PDB entry 8WPF | electron microscopy, 3.00 A resolution | chains D and G of the 9 polymer chains in the assembly

[Chain D (and G)]
Molecule: H5R late gene transcription factor
Organism: Monkeypox virus
Notes: chain G of this document is another copy of the same molecule, construct and numbering; everything in this record applies to it too
Amino-acid sequence (210 residues; numbered 1 to 210; the number before each row is that of its first residue):
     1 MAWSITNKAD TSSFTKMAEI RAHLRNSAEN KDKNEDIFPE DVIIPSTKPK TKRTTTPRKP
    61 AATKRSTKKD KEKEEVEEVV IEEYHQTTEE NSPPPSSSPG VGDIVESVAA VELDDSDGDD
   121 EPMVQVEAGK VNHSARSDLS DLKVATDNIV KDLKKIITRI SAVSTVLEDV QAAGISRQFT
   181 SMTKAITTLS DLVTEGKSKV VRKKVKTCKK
Not modelled in the structure: 1-135, 205-210 (chain G: 1-139, 197-210)

[Chain D / chain G interface]
Contacting residue pairs - 7 pairs, chain D then chain G:
  Asp169(D) - Ala145(G)
  Asp169(D) - Asn148(G)
  Asp169(D) - Ile149(G)
  Val170(D) - Asp141(G)
  Val170(D) - Ala145(G)  hydrophobic
  Ala172(D) - Asn148(G)
  Ala173(D) - Asn148(G)
Other interface residues (no listed pair), chain D (5 interface residues in all): Val166

[Summary]
5 residues of chain D and 4 residues of chain G are in contact.
Chain D and chain G are both H5R late gene transcription factor (Monkeypox virus); the structure, Structure of
monkeypox virus polymerase complex F8-A22-E4-H5 with exogenous DNA bearing one abasic site, was determined by
electron microscopy together with 8WPE, 8WPK and 8WPP from the same study.
